5ANC - chains F and N of the 11 polymer chains in the assembly; structure by electron microscopy, 4.20 A resolution (low resolution: residue-level contacts below are approximate; hydrogen-bond / salt-bridge calls are withheld).

# Chain F
Name: 60S ribosomal protein L10
From: Dictyostelium discoideum
Reference sequence: Q54J69 (RL10_DICDI); numbering as in UniProt (aligned over 1-217)
Amino-acid sequence (217 residues; each row starts with the number of its first residue):
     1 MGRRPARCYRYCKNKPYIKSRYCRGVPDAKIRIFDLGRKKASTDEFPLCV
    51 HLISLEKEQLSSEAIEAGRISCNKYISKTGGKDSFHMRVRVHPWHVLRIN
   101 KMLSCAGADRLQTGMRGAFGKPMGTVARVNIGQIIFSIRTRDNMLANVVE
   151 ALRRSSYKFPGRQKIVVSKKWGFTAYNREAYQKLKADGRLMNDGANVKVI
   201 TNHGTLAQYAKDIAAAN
What the authors report for this chain:
  - mutagenesis - R98C, R98S: decreased binding to 60S binding by Sdo1
  - disease-associated variants - R98C, R98S: decreased binding to Sdo1
  - disease-associated variants - R98C, R98S: decreased growth

# Chain N
Molecule: 26S ribosomal RNA
From: Dictyostelium discoideum
Sequence (3741 nucleotides; each row starts with the number of its first residue):
     1 UCCGCCUCACCUUUGUAAGAUUACCCGCUGAACUUAAGCAUAUCAGUAAG
    51 CGGAGGAAAAGAAACUAACUAGGAUUCCGUCAGUAACGGCGAGUGAAGAC
   101 GGAAUAGCCCAAGGUUCAAACCUGGAUCUCUUCGAGGUUAGGUGAUGUGA
   151 CCUAUGGACUGAUGGAGCCCGCUGUUGUGACUGCUAAUUCCGUUUGGAAU
   201 UUCGAGUCGUAGAAGGUGAUAACCCUGUUCGCAGUAUCACAACAGUUGGA
   251 CUUUGCCAUUAGCUCCACGAGUAGGAAUGUCUGAAAUUGCAUUCUGAAUG
   301 GGUGAUAAGAUUCAUCCAAGGCUAAAUAUAUGUUAGGAGAUCGAUAGCAU
   351 ACAAGUACCGUGAGGGAAAGGUGAAAAGAACUUUGAAAAAAGGUUUAAAA
   401 GUAUUUGACACCGUUUAUGUGGAAGCGUUUACUUGGACCCCGAUUAAUGA
   451 CGUCGGUUUAGCUCUAAUUCUUAGGUGGCCAAAGUAGAGUGUUACGUGCU
   501 GAUCAAAAGGUAACGGACAUUUGAUUCAUUGGUUAUCGACGAGGAAGGUA
   551 CUCUAAAUCGGCCAGUUACUAACGGGUGAGAUCUGAUGUUUAUAAAAUGG
   601 GGGAUGAGGCUUAUCGGCUUGCUGGUGGCUCGCUCUCAAUAAUGGAUAUU
   651 GGGUUUCAUCAAGAGUGCAAAAUGGUGGCAAUUCACUAUUAGUGGUUAUU
   701 AAUUUUGUUUGCGUGGCUUGGCCUUGUCUACAGGUUAUCUUCGGAUGGCU
   751 UGUAGCUUUGUUGAACGCGUGGGCUUAAUGUUGUGAUUCUAGUAGCGUUA
   801 CCAUAUCGUUAGAGUGGGUUCAAUAAAUGUCCCGUCUUGAAACACGGAUC
   851 AAGGAGGCCGUUUUGUGUGCGAGUGUAAGAGUAAUUAAAACUCUGACGCG
   901 UAUUGAAAGAAAGAAUACUCCAAAAGAUCGUAACUACGGUUACCUUCUGU
   951 AAGGAGUGCCCGAAUCAUGAGAACUCUGUUUCGAAAGGAUUUGCGGUUGA
  1001 GCACCUAGAAUGGGACCCGAAAGGUUGUGAACUAUGCCUGAGGAAGGCGA
  1051 AGUCAGGGGAAACUCUGAUGGAGGCUUGUCGCAAUGCUGACGUGCAAAUC
  1101 GCUUGUCUAACUUGGGUAUAGGGGCGAAAGACUAAUCGAACAACCUAGUA
  1151 GCUGGUUCCUUCCGAAGUUUCCCUCAGGAUAGCUGGAGCAGUAUUCUAGU
  1201 UCCAUCUUGUAAAGACAAUGAUUAGCAGUUUCGGGGGCGUAAUGCUCUCA
  1251 GCUGAUUCUCAAACUCUGAACGGGUGGGUAUCAUUUUAAUUCACUUAAUU
  1301 GGAUUUUAAAAUUAAAUUGCACAUGUGCAAUGAAAAAUAGGAGCUCUUAG
  1351 UGGGCCAUUUUUGGUAAGCAGAACUGGCGAUGUGGGUUGAACCAAAUAUU
  1401 GGGAUAAGACGUCUAACAUUCACUAAUAGAUACCACAAAAGGUGUUAGUU
  1451 CAUUAAGACAGCAGGACGGUGGCCAUGGAAGUCGGUAUCCGCUAAGGAGU
  1501 GUGUAACAACUCACCUGCCAAAUGGACUAGCCCUGAAAAUGGAUGACGCU
  1551 AGCAGUGGAUGGUCGAUGCCCAAUCGUUAAAAGAAGUGAUAAUACUUUUA
  1601 ACGUGUAGGAAGGCGUGAAGGUAACGUAGAAGCUUGAAUGUGAAUUCGAG
  1651 UGGAGUUGUCUUUAGUGCAGAUCUUGAUGGUAGUAGCAAAUAUUCAAAAG
  1701 AAUUUACUUUGAAGGCCGAAGUGGGGAAGGGUUCCAUAACAAUGGAAUUC
  1751 ACUUAUGGGUGAGUCGAUCCUAAGGUUUGGGUUAACUCUCUCUAAUAAGG
  1801 UUACUAGGUCAUUGGAUCGAAAGUGAAGGUGGCUUUAACACUAGUGACUU
  1851 UAUAGGCCGAAAGGGAAGCGGGUUAAAAUUCCUGCACCAUCGAAUGGGAU
  1901 AUUAGGGUAACCGAUCGUAAUCCGGGACAUCAAUUGGCGGUCGAGGAAGA
  1951 GUUAUCUUUUCUUGUUAACAUUGUCUUGGGGUCCUCCGAAUCAGGUCAAC
  2001 UGGAGACGAGGAUUCAUCGCACAAUGGAAGAGCACAGUCCUUUGGAUUGG
  2051 GUCUCGCAUCCGCUAAAUGGUCCUUGAAAACCGGAUUAUGGUAUUUAAUC
  2101 CUAUUUGGUGUUCGUACCAAUAACCACAUCAGGUCUCCAAGGUGAAUAGC
  2151 CUCUGGUCAAAUGUAUUAAUGUAGAUAAGGGAAGUCGGCAAAACCGAUCU
  2201 GUAACUUCGGGAUAAGGAUUGGCUCUAAAGGCUGGUGGAGUGGACAUAUU
  2251 GGAGUUUGCUAUUUGUUUUUUACUUUUAGGAUGGGCAACUGUUUUGAAGG
  2301 UUUAAGAUGGGUGGUAAUUCUUUCCAAUGUGAGGGCUUGCUCGUUCUGCU
  2351 UUACGAUUAACAGCUAAUUUAGAACUGUGACGAUCACCGGGAAUCCAACU
  2401 GUUUAAUUAAAACAAAGCAUUGCGAUAAGCUUAAAAGCUUUUGACGCAAU
  2451 GUGAUUUCUGCCCAGUGCUCUGAAUGUCAAAGUGAAGAGAUUCAACCUAG
  2501 CACGGGUAAACGGCGGGAGUAACUAUGACUCUCUUAAGGUAGCCAAAUGC
  2551 CUCGUCAUCUAAUUAGUGACGCGCAUGAAUGGAUCAAUGAGAUUCCCACU
  2601 GUCCCUAACUACUAUACAGCGAAACCACUGCAAGGGGAACGGGCCUUGCA
  2651 AAAACAGCGGGGAAAGAAGACCCUGUUGAGCUUGACUCUAGUCUGAUAUU
  2701 GCAUAGUGACCUAAAAGGUGUAGAAUAGGUGGGAGGGGCAACCCGACGGU
  2751 GAAAUACCACCCCUUUUGGCGUUACUUUGCUAACUUGGAAUAACAGUACC
  2801 UCAUAAUUCAUUUUAUGAUGGUUUUGGUGAAUAAGCGGAUCAACCACGGG
  2851 UGAAAUCUGUGCAAAUUGGGCAACUGAUUUGUAUAGCAAAGUAGUCCCUC
  2901 UGGUCCCGUAUUAUGUCGACCAAGAACAGUUUCAGGUGGGGAGUUUGGCU
  2951 GGGGCGGCACAUUUGUUAAAAGAUAACGCAAGUGUCCAAAGGCAGGCUCA
  3001 GUGAGAACAGAAAUCUCACGUAGAGUAAAAGGGCAAAAGCCUGCUUGAUU
  3051 CUGAUUUUCAGUACUAAUCGGAACUGGGAAACCAGGGCCUAUCGAUCCUU
  3101 UAUGUGCUUAAAUCUUAACCCUAGAGGUGUCAGAAAAGUUACCACAGGGA
  3151 UAACUGGCUUGUGGCAGCCAAGCGCUCAUAGCGACGCUGCUUUUUGAUCC
  3201 UUCGAUGUCGGCUCUUCUUAUCAUUGUGAAGCAGAAUUCACAAAGUGUUG
  3251 GAUUGUUCACCCACUAACAAGGAACGUGAGCUGGGUUUAGACCGUCGUGA
  3301 GACAGGUUAGUUUUACCCUACUGUUGUCAAUUGUUUGCGUAAUAGUAGCA
  3351 UGAUUUAGUACGAGAGGAACUGUCAUGCCGGAUCACUGGUCUGUAGGUUU
  3401 AUUUGACAAAAUAGUGACCUGCCGCUACCAUCCGUUGGAUAAUGGCUGAA
  3451 CGCCUCUAAGUCAGAAUCCAUUCUAGAAACGCAAACCAAAUGCUUUAGAG
  3501 UGUGAAUGUUGUAGGUAACAUUAGGUUGUUGGUGGGGGACCACUUUCAAC
  3551 UUUAAACCAUAUGAUUAAUCGCUGUUACACUGCAGUUUCCUUCCGGUUAU
  3601 UGUGGUGGGUGGCUAAAUUCUAAUUUAUAUCCUCGUUCCGCUCAACUCUU
  3651 CGAUUGUAGACGACUAUCAAAUGAACUAGGUGCUGUAAGCUUCCGAGUAG
  3701 CGUUCAGUUACGAGGGGUUGAGGCUUUUCCAUUAGUUCUUU
Not modelled in the structure: 1-1220, 1271-1355, 1603-2391, 2701-2924, 3481-3741
Sequence notes: conflict C3119 (G in FR733594.)

# Chain F / chain N interface
Residue-residue contacts (127; chain F residue first):
  Met1(F) with C3187(N)
  Arg3(F) with G3161(N); U3162(N)
  Arg4(F) with U1365(N); G3161(N); U3162(N)
  Pro5(F) with U3188(N)
  Ala6(F) with C3187(N); U3188(N)
  Arg7(F) with G3161(N); G3189(N)
  Cys8(F) with U1365(N); G3161(N)
  Tyr9(F) with U1365(N)
  Arg10(F) with U3188(N)
  Lys13(F) with A1366(N)
  Asn14(F) with G1363(N); G1364(N)
  Lys15(F) with A1262(N); U1362(N); U2967(N)
  Pro16(F) with A1262(N)
  Tyr17(F) with A1262(N); A1263(N)
  Arg21(F) with A3030(N); G3031(N)
  Tyr22(F) with A1263(N); C1264(N); A2980(N)
  Arg24(F) with A2980(N); A2981(N)
  Arg32(F) with U1223(N)
  Ile33(F) with A1224(N)
  Asp35(F) with U1223(N); A1224(N)
  Lys39(F) with A1224(N); G1225(N)
  Ser61(F) with C3187(N)
  Glu63(F) with G3186(N); C3187(N)
  Ala64(F) with G3186(N)
  Ala67(F) with C3185(N); G3186(N)
  Lys74(F) with A3171(N)
  Arg88(F) with U1257(N); C1258(N)
  Arg90(F) with C1258(N); U1259(N)
  His92(F) with C1258(N); U1259(N)
  Trp94(F) with C1260(N); A1261(N)
  Arg98(F) with G1363(N); G1364(N); U1365(N)
  Ile99(F) with U1365(N)
  Asn100(F) with U1365(N)
  Met102(F) with U1365(N); G3161(N); G3196(N)
  Ser104(F) with G3161(N); U3195(N); G3196(N)
  Cys105(F) with U3162(N)
  Gly107(F) with U3195(N); G3196(N)
  Ala108(F) with G3196(N)
  Asp109(F) with G3196(N); A3197(N)
  Arg110(F) with G2953(N); A3197(N)
  Leu111(F) with G2952(N); G2953(N); A3152(N); A3197(N); U3198(N)
  Gln112(F) with G2953(N); G2954(N); C2955(N)
  Met115(F) with G1363(N); G1364(N); A1366(N); A1367(N); G2951(N); G2978(N); A3197(N); U3198(N)
  Arg116(F) with U2950(N); G2951(N); G2956(N); C2977(N)
  Gly117(F) with C2977(N); G2978(N)
  Ala118(F) with G1363(N); G1364(N); G2978(N)
  Phe119(F) with G1363(N); G1364(N); G2978(N); C2979(N)
  Gly120(F) with G1364(N)
  Gln133(F) with U1259(N)
  Arg153(F) with C3169(N); A3170(N)
  Arg154(F) with A3170(N); A3171(N); A3184(N)
  Tyr157(F) with A1440(N); G1441(N); C3169(N); G3186(N)
  Lys158(F) with C3185(N); G3186(N)
  Pro160(F) with C3187(N)
  Arg162(F) with A1440(N); A1529(N)
  Asp193(F) with G1225(N); C1226(N)
  Gly194(F) with C1226(N)
  Ala195(F) with G1225(N)
  Asn196(F) with A1224(N); G1225(N); U1256(N); U1257(N)
  Val197(F) with U1256(N)
  Lys198(F) with A1255(N); U1256(N)
Other interface residues (no listed pair), chain F (71 interface residues in all): Ile18, Ser20, Cys23, Phe34, Lys40, Lys78, Val91, Gly114, Phe159, Gly161
Other interface residues (no listed pair), chain N (62 interface residues in all): U1222, C1369, A1439, A3153, U3160, C3168, U3191, C3199

# Summary
The interface between chain F and chain N involves 71 residues on one side and 62 on the other. From the
paper: R98C and R98S of chain F reduce binding to 60S binding by Sdo1; R98C and R98S of chain F reduce binding
to Sdo1.
Here chain F is 60S ribosomal protein L10 and chain N is 26S ribosomal RNA, both from Dictyostelium
discoideum. Entry 5ANC (Mechanism of eIF6 release from the nascent 60S ribosomal subunit) was determined by
electron microscopy (same publication as 6QKL, 5AN9 and 5ANB).
